PDB entry 8TWJ | X-ray diffraction, 1.90 A resolution | chain A

# Chain A
Molecule: Avirulence protein B
From: Pseudomonas syringae
UniProtKB: P13835 (AVRB_PSESG); residue numbers follow UniProt; this construct covers 1-321
Sequence (323 residues; each row starts with the number of its first residue; numbers below 1 keep their minus sign (Ala-1 is residue -1)):
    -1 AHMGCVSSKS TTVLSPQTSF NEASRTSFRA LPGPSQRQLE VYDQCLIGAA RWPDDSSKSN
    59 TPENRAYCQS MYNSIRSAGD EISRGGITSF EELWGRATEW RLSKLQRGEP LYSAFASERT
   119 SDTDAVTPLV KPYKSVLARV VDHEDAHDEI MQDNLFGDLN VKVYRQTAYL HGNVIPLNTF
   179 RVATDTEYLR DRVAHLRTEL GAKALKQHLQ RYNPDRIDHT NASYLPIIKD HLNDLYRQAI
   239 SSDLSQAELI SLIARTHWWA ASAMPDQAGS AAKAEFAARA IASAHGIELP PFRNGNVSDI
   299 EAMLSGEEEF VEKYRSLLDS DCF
Unresolved in the structure: -1 to 15, 319-321
Sequence notes: expression tag (-1 to 0); engineered mutation Ala266 (Arg in P13835)
Small-molecule neighbours: UDP (uridine-5'-diphosphate): Gly46, Ala47, Ala48, Lys56, Asn62, Tyr65, Met69, Arg99, Phe113, Tyr131, Ala266, Gly267, Ser268, Ala269, Ala270
What the authors report for this chain:
  - binding site for UDP: Gly46, Asn62, Arg99, Gly267, Ala269, Ala270
  - mutagenesis - G46D: decreased catalytic activity
  - mutagenesis - Y65A: decreased catalytic activity on dTDP-rhamnose

# Overview
Bound to chain A: UDP. The paper reports a binding site for UDP at Gly46, Asn62 and Arg99 among others; G46D
reduces catalytic activity.
Chain A is Avirulence protein B (Pseudomonas syringae); the structure, AvrB_R266A bound with UDP, was
determined by X-ray diffraction together with 8TWO, 8TWS and 8TXF from the same study.
